Entry 1RZH (X-ray diffraction, 1.80 A resolution); this record covers chains L and H of the 3 polymer chains in the assembly.

# Chain L
Name: Reaction center protein L chain
From: Rhodobacter sphaeroides
Reference sequence: P02954 (RCEL_RHOSH); numbering as in UniProt (aligned over 1-281)
Amino-acid sequence (281 residues; numbered 1 to 281; the number before each row is that of its first residue):
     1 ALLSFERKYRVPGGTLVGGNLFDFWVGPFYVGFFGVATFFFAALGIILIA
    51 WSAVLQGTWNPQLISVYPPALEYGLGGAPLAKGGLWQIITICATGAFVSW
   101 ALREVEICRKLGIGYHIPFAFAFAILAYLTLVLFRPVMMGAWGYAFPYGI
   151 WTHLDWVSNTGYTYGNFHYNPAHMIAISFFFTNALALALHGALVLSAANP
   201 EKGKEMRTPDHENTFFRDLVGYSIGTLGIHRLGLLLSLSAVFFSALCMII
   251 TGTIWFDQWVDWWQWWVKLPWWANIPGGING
Sequence notes: engineered mutation N213 (Asp in P02954)
Metal / ion sites: Fe2+: H190, H230 (shared with 3 residues of chain M)
Residues lining bound ligands:
  - bacteriochlorophyll a (BCL), molecule 1: I46, I49, Y128, L131, F146, I150, W151, H153, L154, W156, V157
  - bacteriochlorophyll a (BCL), molecule 2: F97, F121, A124, I125, A127, Y128, L131, W156, V157, S158, T160, G161, Y162, N166, F167, H168, H173, A176, I177, F180, F181, S244, A245, C247, M248
  - bacteriochlorophyll a (BCL), molecule 3: V157, Y162, H168, F181
  - bacteriochlorophyll a (BCL), molecule 4: H168, M174, I177, S178, F181, T182, L185
  - bacteriopheophytin a (BPH), molecule 1: T38, F41, A42, G45, I46, I49, I89, C92, A93, A96, F97, W100, E104, I117, A120, F121, F123, A124, Y128, F146, Y148, G149, I150, H153, F180, S237, L238, V241
  - bacteriopheophytin a (BPH), molecule 2: F181, A184, L185, A188, L189, F216, L219, V220
  - heptane-1,2,3-triol (HTO): A101, L102, V105, Y115, P118, F119, A122, I125
  - ubiquinone-10 (U10), molecule 1: F29, Y30, V31, G35, T38, F39, W100, R103
  - ubiquinone-10 (U10), molecule 2: T182, L185, A186, L189, H190, L193, E212, F216, V220, Y222, S223, I224, I229, L232

# Chain H
Name: Reaction center protein H chain
From: Rhodobacter sphaeroides
Reference sequence: P11846 (RCEH_RHOSH); residues 1-260 here = UniProt positions 1-260
Amino-acid sequence (260 residues; row label = number of the first residue in the row):
     1 MVGVTAFGNFDLASLAIYSFWIFLAGLIYYLQTENMREGYPLENEDGTPA
    51 ANQGPFPLPKPKTFILPHGRGTLTVPGPESEDRPIALARTAVSEGFPHAP
   101 TGDPMKDGVGPASWVARRDLPELDGHGHNKIKPMKAAAGFHVSAGKNPIG
   151 LPVRGCDLEIAGKVVDIWVDIPEQMARFLEVELKDGSTRLLPMQMVKVQS
   201 NRVHVNALSSDLFAGIPTIKSPTEVTLLEEDKICGYVAGGLMYAAPKRKS
   251 VVAAMLAEYA
Unresolved in the structure: 1-10, 249-260

# How chain L and chain H interact
Residue-residue contacts - 74 pairs, chain L then chain H:
  A1(L) - L42(H)  hydrophobic
  A1(L) - E43(H)
  A1(L) - A50(H)  hydrophobic
  L2(L) - L42(H)
  L2(L) - E43(H)  hydrogen bond (backbone-backbone)
  L3(L) - G39(H)
  L3(L) - Y40(H)  hydrophobic
  L3(L) - L42(H)  hydrophobic
  S4(L) - G39(H)  hydrogen bond (backbone-backbone)
  S4(L) - E43(H)
  S4(L) - E79(H)  hydrogen bond
  S4(L) - E81(H)
  F5(L) - G39(H)
  F5(L) - E81(H)
  R7(L) - E45(H)
  R7(L) - L87(H)
  R7(L) - A88(H)
  R7(L) - R89(H)
  R7(L) - H98(H)  hydrogen bond
  K8(L) - E81(H)  salt bridge
  K8(L) - R83(H)
  K8(L) - I85(H)
  K8(L) - L87(H)
  K8(L) - V109(H)
  K8(L) - G110(H)  hydrogen bond (backbone-backbone)
  K8(L) - S113(H)
  K8(L) - W114(H)
  Y9(L) - G110(H)
  Y9(L) - S113(H)
  R10(L) - P97(H)
  R10(L) - H98(H)  hydrogen bond (backbone-backbone)
  V11(L) - L87(H)  hydrophobic
  V11(L) - P97(H)
  V11(L) - H98(H)
  V11(L) - G110(H)
  V11(L) - P111(H)
  V11(L) - Y243(H)
  P12(L) - P97(H)  hydrophobic
  P12(L) - H98(H)
  P12(L) - M242(H)
  G13(L) - M242(H)
  G14(L) - M242(H)
  D23(L) - P97(H)
  F24(L) - G95(H)
  F24(L) - F96(H)  hydrophobic
  W25(L) - G95(H)  hydrogen bond (backbone-backbone)
  W25(L) - P97(H)
  R109(L) - M242(H)
  K110(L) - P111(H)
  K110(L) - M242(H)
  L111(L) - P111(H)
  G112(L) - P111(H)
  G112(L) - A238(H)
  A198(L) - F64(H)
  N199(L) - K62(H)  hydrogen bond
  G203(L) - I65(H)
  K204(L) - I65(H)
  E205(L) - I65(H)
  E205(L) - L66(H)
  E205(L) - P67(H)
  E205(L) - H68(H)  hydrogen bond (side chain-backbone)
  E205(L) - G69(H)  hydrogen bond (side chain-backbone)
  M206(L) - F64(H)  hydrophobic
  M206(L) - I65(H)  hydrogen bond (backbone-backbone)
  M206(L) - P67(H)
  T208(L) - G125(H)
  P209(L) - K130(H)
  P209(L) - E173(H)
  D210(L) - D124(H)
  D210(L) - G125(H)  hydrogen bond (side chain-backbone)
  D210(L) - P172(H)
  N213(L) - P172(H)
  G225(L) - E173(H)
  T226(L) - E173(H)  hydrogen bond (backbone-side chain)
Also at the interface, not in a pair above, chain L (33 interface residues in all): L227
Also at the interface, not in a pair above, chain H (44 interface residues in all): P41, N52, A99, P100, V115, H126, M175

# In short
Chain L and chain H form an interface of 33 and 44 residues respectively, with 13 hydrogen bonds and 1 salt
bridge. Polar pairs include K8(L)-E81(H), S4(L)-E79(H) and R7(L)-H98(H). Bound to chain L: 4 copies of
bacteriochlorophyll a, bacteriopheophytin a, ubiquinone-10 and heptane-1,2,3-triol.
Here chain L is Reaction center protein L chain and chain H is Reaction center protein H chain, both from
Rhodobacter sphaeroides. Entry 1RZH (Photosynthetic reaction center double mutant from rhodobacter sphaeroides
with asp L213 replaced with asn and arg ...) was determined by X-ray diffraction (same publication as 1RVJ,
1RY5, 1RZZ and 1S00).
